Entry 7VWA (X-ray diffraction, 2.10 A resolution); this record covers chain A.

Chain A:
Protein: PBP1
Organism: Helicoverpa armigera
Reference sequence: F5ANH9 (F5ANH9_HELAM); residue numbers follow UniProt; this construct covers 27-170
Amino-acid sequence (147 residues; numbered 24 to 170; the number before each row is that of its first residue):
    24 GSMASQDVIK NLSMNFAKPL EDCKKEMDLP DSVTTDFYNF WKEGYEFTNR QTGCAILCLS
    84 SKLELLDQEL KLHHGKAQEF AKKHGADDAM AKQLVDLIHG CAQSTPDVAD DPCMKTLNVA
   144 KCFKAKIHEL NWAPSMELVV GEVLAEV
Unresolved in the structure: 162-170
Differences from the reference sequence: expression tag (24-26)
Disulfides: Cys46-Cys81, Cys77-Cys136, Cys124-Cys145
Residues lining bound ligands: (Z)-hexadec-9-enal (81K): Ser36, Phe39, Phe63, Ile79, Ser83, Leu89, Leu93, Lys94, Leu95, Ile121, Ala125, Lys138, Thr139, Val142, Ala143, Phe146
Reported in the primary citation:
  - binding site for (Z)-hexadec-9-enal: Ser36, Phe63, Ile79, Leu93, Lys94, Leu95, His97, Ile121, Ala125, Lys138, Thr139, Phe146
  - contacts within the chain: Phe63-Leu161 (hydrophobic contact), Phe60-Leu161 (hydrophobic contact), Ser36-Leu161 (hydrophobic contact)
  - conformationally variable residues (order/disorder transition, side-chain flip): Lys94, Lys138, Leu161
  - mutagenesis - F39A, F146A: decreased binding to (Z)-hexadec-9-enal (citing earlier work)
  - mutagenesis - F39A, F146A: decreased binding to Z11-16:Ald (citing earlier work)

Overview:
Bound to chain A: (Z)-hexadec-9-enal. The paper reports a binding site for (Z)-hexadec-9-enal at Ser36, Phe63
and Ile79 among others; F39A and F146A reduce binding to (Z)-hexadec-9-enal.
Chain A is PBP1 (Helicoverpa armigera); the structure, Helicoverpa armigera pheromone-binding protein PBP1
with Z-9-hexadecenal, was determined by X-ray diffraction together with 7VW8 and 7VW9 from the same study.
